PDB entry 3X3M | X-ray diffraction, 1.90 A resolution | chain A

# Chain A
Molecule: ESX-1 secretion system protein EccB1
Source organism: Mycobacterium tuberculosis H37Rv
UniProt: I6Y4Q7 (I6Y4Q7_MYCTU); residues 1-409 here correspond to UniProt positions 72-480 (UniProt number = residue number + 71)
Sequence (432 residues; numbered -22 to 409; the number before each row is that of its first residue; numbers below 1 keep their minus sign (Met-22 is residue -22)):
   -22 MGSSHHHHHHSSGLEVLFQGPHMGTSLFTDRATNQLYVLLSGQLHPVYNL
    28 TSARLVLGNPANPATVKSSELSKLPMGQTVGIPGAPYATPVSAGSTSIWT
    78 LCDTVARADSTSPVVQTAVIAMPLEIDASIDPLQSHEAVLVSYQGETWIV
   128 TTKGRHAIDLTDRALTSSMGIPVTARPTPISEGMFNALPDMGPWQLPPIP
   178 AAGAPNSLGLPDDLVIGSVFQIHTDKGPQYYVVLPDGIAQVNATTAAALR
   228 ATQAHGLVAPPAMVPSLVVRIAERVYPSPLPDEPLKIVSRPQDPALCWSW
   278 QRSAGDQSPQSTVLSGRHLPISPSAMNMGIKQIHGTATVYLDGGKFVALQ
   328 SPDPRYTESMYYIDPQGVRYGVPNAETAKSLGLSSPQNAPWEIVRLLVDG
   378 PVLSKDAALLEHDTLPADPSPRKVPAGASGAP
Disordered / not traced: -22 to -3, 395-409
Sequence notes: expression tag (-22 to 0)
Disulfide bonds: Cys79-Cys274

# Overview
Chain A is ESX-1 secretion system protein EccB1 (Mycobacterium tuberculosis H37Rv); the structure, Crystal
structure of EccB1 of Mycobacterium tuberculosis in spacegroup P212121, was determined by X-ray diffraction
together with 3X3N from the same study.
